9E7T - chains B and C of the 3 polymer chains in the assembly; structure by electron microscopy, 2.80 A resolution.

# Chain B
Name: CCR4-NOT transcription complex subunit 1
Organism: Homo sapiens
UniProtKB: A5YKK6 (CNOT1_HUMAN); residue numbers follow UniProt; this construct covers 1093-1317
Chain sequence (254 residues; each row starts with the number of its first residue):
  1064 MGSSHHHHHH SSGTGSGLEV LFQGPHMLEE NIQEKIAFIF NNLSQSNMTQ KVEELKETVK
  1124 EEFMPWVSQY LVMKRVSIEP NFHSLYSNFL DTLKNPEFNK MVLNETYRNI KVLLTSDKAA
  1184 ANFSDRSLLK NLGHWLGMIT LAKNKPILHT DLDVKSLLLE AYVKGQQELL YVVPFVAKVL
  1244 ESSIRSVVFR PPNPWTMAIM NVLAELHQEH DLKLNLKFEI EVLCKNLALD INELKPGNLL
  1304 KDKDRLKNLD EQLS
Disordered / not traced: 1064-1092
Differences from the reference sequence: expression tag (1064-1092)

# Chain C
Name: SDH7p Mitochondrial protein involved in assembly of succinate dehydrogenase, CCR4-NOT transcription complex subunit 7
Organism: Homo sapiens
Notes: EC 3.1.13.4
UniProtKB: chimeric construct of A0A0L8VUM0, Q9UIV1: residues -105 to -11 from A0A0L8VUM0 (A0A0L8VUM0_9SACH) positions 1-95 (UniProt number = residue number + 106); residues 1-285 from Q9UIV1 positions 1-285 (same numbers)
Chain sequence (411 residues; each row starts with the number of its first residue; numbers below 1 keep their minus sign (Met-125 is residue -125)):
  -125 MGSSHHHHHH SSGLVPRGSH MSDSEVNQEA KPEVKPEVKP ETHINLKVSD GSSEIFFKIK
   -65 KTTPLRRLME AFAKRQGKEM DSLRFLYDGI RIQADQTPED LDMEDNDIIE AHREQTGGSE
    -5 NLYFQGMPAA TVDHSQRICE VWACNLDEEM KKIRQVIRKY NYVAMDTEFP GVVARPIGEF
    55 RSNADYQYQL LRCNVDLLKI IQLGLTFMNE QGEYPPGTST WQFNFKFNLT EDMYAQDSIE
   115 LLTTSGIQFK KHEEEGIETQ YFAELLMTSG VVLCEGVKWL SFHSGYDFGY LIKILTNSNL
   175 PEEELDFFEI LRLFFPVIYD VKYLMKSCKN LKGGLQEVAE QLELERIGPQ HQAGSDSLLT
   235 GMAFFKMREM FFEDHIDDAK YCGHLYGLGS GSSYVQNGTG NAYEEEANKQ S
Disordered / not traced: -125 to 9, 264-285
Differences from the reference sequence: expression tag (-125 to -106); linker (-10 to 0)
Swiss-Prot annotation at these positions:
  - binding site (a divalent metal cation): Asp40, Glu42, Asp161, Asp230, Glu278
Ion coordination: Mg2+: Asp40, Glu42, Asp230
What the authors report for this chain:
  - catalytic residues: Asp40, Asp161 (citing earlier work)

# How chain B and chain C interact
Contacting residue pairs - 27 pairs, chain B then chain C:
  Asn1207(B) - Leu147(C)
  Asn1207(B) - Leu187(C)
  Pro1209(B) - Met141(C)
  Pro1209(B) - Leu147(C)
  Ile1210(B) - Thr142(C)
  Leu1211(B) - Thr142(C)
  Leu1211(B) - Gly144(C)
  His1212(B) - Arg28(C)
  His1212(B) - Thr142(C)  hydrogen bond (backbone-backbone)
  Thr1213(B) - Gln29(C)
  Thr1213(B) - Arg32(C)
  Lys1218(B) - Glu138(C)  salt bridge
  Val1250(B) - Leu187(C)  hydrophobic
  Val1251(B) - Leu147(C)  hydrophobic
  Val1251(B) - Leu187(C)  hydrophobic
  Val1251(B) - Phe188(C)  hydrophobic
  Pro1255(B) - Thr170(C)
  Pro1255(B) - Asn171(C)
  Asn1256(B) - Met141(C)
  Asn1256(B) - Leu169(C)
  Pro1257(B) - Met141(C)
  Pro1257(B) - Ile168(C)
  Pro1257(B) - Leu169(C)
  Pro1257(B) - Asn171(C)
  Trp1258(B) - Glu138(C)
  Trp1258(B) - Thr142(C)
  Ala1261(B) - Glu138(C)
Also at the interface, not in a pair above, chain B (16 interface residues in all): Phe1252, Lys1298
Also at the interface, not in a pair above, chain C (21 interface residues in all): Gln134, Tyr135, Ala137, Ser143, Val146, Cys148, Ile184

# Summary
The interface between chain B and chain C involves 16 residues on one side and 21 on the other; the contacts
include 1 hydrogen bond and 1 salt bridge. Polar contacts include Lys1218(B)-Glu138(C) and
His1212(B)-Thr142(C). From UniProt: 5 divalent metal cation-binding residues on chain C. The paper reports
catalytic residues Asp40(C) and Asp161(C).
Chain B is CCR4-NOT transcription complex subunit 1 and chain C is SDH7p Mitochondrial protein involved in
assembly of succinate dehydrogenase, CCR4-NOT transcription complex subunit 7, both from Homo sapiens; the
structure, Cryo-EM structure of NOT1:NOT7:PieF, was determined by electron microscopy (same publication as
9E7U).
